Entry 7B3B (electron microscopy, 3.10 A resolution); this record covers chains A and B of the 5 polymer chains in the assembly.

# Chain A
Molecule: RNA-directed RNA polymerase nsp12
Organism: Severe acute respiratory syndrome coronavirus 2
Notes: EC 2.7.7.48
Reference sequence: P0DTD1 (R1AB_SARS2); residues 1-932 here correspond to UniProt positions 4393-5324 (UniProt number = residue number + 4392)
Chain sequence (935 residues; numbered -2 to 932; the number before each row is that of its first residue; numbers below 1 keep their minus sign (Ser-2 is residue -2)):
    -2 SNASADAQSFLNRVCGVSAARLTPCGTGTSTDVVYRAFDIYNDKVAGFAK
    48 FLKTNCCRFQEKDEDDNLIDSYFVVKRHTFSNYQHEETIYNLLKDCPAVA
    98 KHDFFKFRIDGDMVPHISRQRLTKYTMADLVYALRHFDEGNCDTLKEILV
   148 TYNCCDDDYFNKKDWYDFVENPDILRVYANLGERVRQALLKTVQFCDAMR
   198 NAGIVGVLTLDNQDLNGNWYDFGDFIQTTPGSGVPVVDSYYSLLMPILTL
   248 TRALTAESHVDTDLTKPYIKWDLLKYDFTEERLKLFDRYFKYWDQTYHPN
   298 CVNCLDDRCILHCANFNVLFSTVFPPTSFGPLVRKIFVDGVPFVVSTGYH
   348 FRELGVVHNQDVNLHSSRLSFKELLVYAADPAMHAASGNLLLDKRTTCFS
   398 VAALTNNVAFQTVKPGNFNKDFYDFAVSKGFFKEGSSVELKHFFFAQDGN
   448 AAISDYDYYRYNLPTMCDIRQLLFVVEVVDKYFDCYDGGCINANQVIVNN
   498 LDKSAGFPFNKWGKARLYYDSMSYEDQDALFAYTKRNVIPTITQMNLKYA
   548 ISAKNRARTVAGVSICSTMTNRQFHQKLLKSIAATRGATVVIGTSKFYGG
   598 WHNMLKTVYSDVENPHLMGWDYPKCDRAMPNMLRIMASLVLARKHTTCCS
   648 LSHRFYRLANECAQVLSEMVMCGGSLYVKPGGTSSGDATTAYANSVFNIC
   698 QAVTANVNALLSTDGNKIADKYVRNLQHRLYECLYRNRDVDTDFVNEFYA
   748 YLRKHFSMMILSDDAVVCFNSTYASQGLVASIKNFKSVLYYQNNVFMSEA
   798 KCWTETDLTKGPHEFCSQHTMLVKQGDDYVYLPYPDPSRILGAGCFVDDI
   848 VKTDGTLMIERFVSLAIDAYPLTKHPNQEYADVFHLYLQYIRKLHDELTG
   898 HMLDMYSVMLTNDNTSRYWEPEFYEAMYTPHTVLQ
Disordered / not traced: -2 to 30, 51-117, 362-366, 897-909, 930-932
Sequence notes: expression tag (-2 to 0)
Metal / ion sites: Zn2+ site 1: His295, Cys301, Cys306, Cys310; Zn2+ site 2: Cys487, His642, Cys645, Cys646
UniProt features mapped onto this chain:
  - region: Lys545 to Arg555 (Interaction with RMP Remdesivir), Thr582 to Pro620 (RdRp Palm N-ter)
  - active site: Ser759, Asp760, Asp761
  - binding site (Mn(2+)): Asn209, Asp218
  - binding site (Zn(2+)): His295, Cys301, Cys306, Cys310, Cys487, His642, Cys645, Cys646
  - site: Gln932 (Cleavage)

# Chain B
Molecule: Non-structural protein 8
Organism: Severe acute respiratory syndrome coronavirus 2
Reference sequence: P0DTD1 (R1AB_SARS2); residues 1-198 here correspond to UniProt positions 3943-4140 (UniProt number = residue number + 3942)
Chain sequence (201 residues; each row starts with the number of its first residue; numbers below 1 keep their minus sign (Ser-2 is residue -2)):
    -2 SNAAIASEFSSLPSYAAFATAQEAYEQAVANGDSEVVLKKLKKSLNVAKS
    48 EFDRDAAMQRKLEKMADQAMTQMYKQARSEDKRAKVTSAMQTMLFTMLRK
    98 LDNDALNNIINNARDGCVPLNIIPLTTAAKLMVVIPDYNTYKNTCDGTTF
   148 TYASALWEIQQVVDADSKIVQLSEISMDNSPNLAWPLIVTALRANSAVKL
   198 Q
Disordered / not traced: -2 to 76, 192-198
Sequence notes: expression tag (-2 to 0)
UniProt features mapped onto this chain:
  - site: Gln198 (Cleavage)

# How chain A and chain B interact
Contacting residue pairs (93; chain A residue first):
  Leu270(A) with Pro116(B); Ile119(B)
  Leu271(A) with Ile106(B), hydrophobic; Val115(B), hydrophobic; Pro116(B); Ile119(B), hydrophobic
  Lys272(A) with Pro116(B)
  Tyr273(A) with Asp112(B), hydrogen bond; Cys114(B)
  Thr324(A) with Pro116(B); Asn118(B); Ile119(B)
  Ser325(A) with Pro116(B)
  Phe326(A) with Asn118(B)
  Pro328(A) with Pro116(B); Leu117(B), hydrogen bond (backbone-backbone)
  Leu329(A) with Val115(B)
  Val330(A) with Gly113(B); Cys114(B); Val115(B), hydrogen bond (backbone-backbone); Leu117(B), hydrophobic; Ile120(B), hydrophobic
  Arg331(A) with Asp112(B), salt bridge; Gly113(B); Cys114(B), hydrogen bond
  Lys332(A) with Asn104(B); Ile107(B)
  Val338(A) with Leu95(B), hydrophobic
  Pro339(A) with Leu95(B); Asn100(B)
  Phe340(A) with Leu91(B), hydrophobic; Phe92(B), hydrophobic; Leu95(B), hydrophobic
  Thr344(A) with Cys114(B), hydrogen bond
  Phe368(A) with Arg80(B); Val83(B), hydrophobic; Thr84(B)
  Leu371(A) with Thr84(B); Gln88(B)
  Leu372(A) with Met87(B), hydrophobic
  Tyr374(A) with Leu91(B), hydrophobic
  Pro378(A) with Leu117(B)
  Ala379(A) with Leu117(B), hydrophobic
  Met380(A) with Leu91(B); Met94(B); Leu95(B), hydrophobic
  His381(A) with Met90(B); Met94(B)
  Ala382(A) with Leu117(B), hydrophobic
  Ser384(A) with Met94(B); Lys97(B), hydrogen bond (backbone-side chain)
  Asn386(A) with Lys97(B); Lys127(B)
  Leu387(A) with Pro121(B); Leu122(B), hydrophobic; Ala125(B); Lys127(B), hydrogen bond (backbone-backbone); Leu128(B), hydrophobic; Met129(B), hydrogen bond (backbone-backbone); Tyr149(B), hydrophobic; Trp154(B), hydrophobic
  Leu388(A) with Met129(B)
  Leu389(A) with Met129(B), hydrogen bond (backbone-backbone); Val130(B); Val131(B), hydrogen bond (backbone-backbone); Tyr149(B)
  Asp390(A) with Val131(B)
  Lys391(A) with Val131(B), hydrogen bond (backbone-backbone); Pro133(B); Thr141(B)
  Arg392(A) with Val131(B)
  Phe396(A) with Asn118(B)
  Val398(A) with Pro121(B)
  Ala400(A) with Met129(B), hydrophobic
  Thr402(A) with Met129(B)
  Asn403(A) with Lys127(B); Met129(B)
  Val405(A) with Val131(B), hydrophobic; Ile185(B), hydrophobic
  Phe407(A) with Pro183(B), hydrophobic; Ile185(B), hydrophobic
  Phe506(A) with Met87(B), hydrophobic
  Lys508(A) with Met90(B)
  Trp509(A) with Ala86(B); Met87(B), hydrophobic; Met90(B), hydrophobic
  Leu514(A) with Lys79(B); Val83(B), hydrophobic
  Tyr515(A) with Val83(B), hydrophobic; Met87(B), hydrophobic
  Ser518(A) with Arg80(B), hydrogen bond (backbone-side chain)
  Met519(A) with Arg80(B)
  Asp523(A) with Arg80(B), salt bridge
Interface residues without a listed pair, chain A (60 interface residues in all): Pro323, Val341, His355, Ala375, Ala383, Gly385, Ala399, Asn447, Pro505, Asp517, Met666, Val675
Interface residues without a listed pair, chain B (44 interface residues in all): Glu77, Leu98, Thr123, Ala162

# Summary
The interface between chain A and chain B involves 60 residues on one side and 44 on the other; the contacts
include 12 hydrogen bonds and 2 salt bridges. Among the polar pairs are Arg331(A)-Asp112(B),
Asp523(A)-Arg80(B) and Tyr273(A)-Asp112(B).
Here chain A is RNA-directed RNA polymerase nsp12 and chain B is Non-structural protein 8, both from Severe
acute respiratory syndrome coronavirus 2. Entry 7B3B (Structure of elongating SARS-CoV-2 RNA-dependent RNA
polymerase with Remdesivir at position -3 (structure 1)) was determined by electron microscopy, deposited
together with 7B3C.
